Entry 5SVW (X-ray diffraction, 2.29 A resolution); this record covers chains B and A.

== Chain B (and A) ==
Name: Adagio protein 1
Source organism: Arabidopsis thaliana
Notes: fragment: LOV domain; chain A of this document is another copy of the same molecule, construct and numbering; everything in this record applies to it too
Reference sequence: Q94BT6 (ADO1_ARATH); residues 1-137 here correspond to UniProt positions 29-165 (UniProt number = residue number + 28)
Sequence (137 residues; numbered 1 to 137; the number before each row is that of its first residue):
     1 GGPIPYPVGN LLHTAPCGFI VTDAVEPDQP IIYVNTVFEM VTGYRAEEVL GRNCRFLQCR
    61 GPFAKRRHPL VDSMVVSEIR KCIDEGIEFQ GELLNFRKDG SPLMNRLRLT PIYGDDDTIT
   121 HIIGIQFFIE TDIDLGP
Not modelled in the structure: 1-3 (chain A: 1-13, 130-137)
Sequence notes: engineered mutation Ile-20 (Val48 in Q94BT6), Arg-52 (Gly80 in Q94BT6)
Covalently attached groups: flavin mononucleotide (FMN) linked to Cys-54
Residues lining bound ligands: FMN (flavin mononucleotide): Ile-20, Thr-22, Gln-29, Asn-53, Arg-55, Leu-57, Gln-58, Val-76, Ile-79, Arg-80, Ile-83, Leu-93, Asn-95, Asn-105, Leu-107, Leu-109, Ile-122, Ile-123, Gly-124, Gln-126
Swiss-Prot annotation at these positions:
  - modified residue: Cys-54 (S-4a-FMN cysteine)
Reported in the primary citation:
  - binding site for flavin mononucleotide: Cys-54
  - conformationally variable residues (side-chain flip): Ile-20, Gln-126
  - mutagenesis - G18S: increased binding to GI

== How chain B and chain A interact ==
Residue-residue contacts (47; chain B residue first):
  Tyr-6(B) with Arg-45(A), hydrogen bond (backbone-side chain); Glu-47(A), hydrogen bond
  Pro-7(B) with Arg-45(A)
  Val-8(B) with Thr-36(A); Glu-39(A); Met-40(A), hydrophobic; Arg-45(A)
  Gly-9(B) with Thr-36(A); Glu-39(A), hydrogen bond (backbone-side chain)
  Asn-10(B) with Glu-47(A), hydrogen bond
  Leu-11(B) with Tyr-33(A); Ala-46(A), hydrophobic; Glu-47(A); Leu-50(A), hydrophobic
  Thr-14(B) with Tyr-33(A)
  Ala-15(B) with Tyr-33(A), hydrophobic
  Pro-16(B) with Tyr-33(A)
  Phe-19(B) with Phe-19(A), hydrophobic; Val-21(A), hydrophobic; Ile-123(A), hydrophobic
  Tyr-33(B) with Thr-14(A); Ala-15(A)
  Glu-88(B) with Glu-88(A); Arg-108(A), salt bridge; Thr-110(A), hydrogen bond
  Gln-90(B) with Pro-111(A); Ile-112(A); Tyr-113(A), hydrogen bond (side chain-backbone)
  Arg-106(B) with Asp-115(A), salt bridge
  Arg-108(B) with Thr-110(A), hydrogen bond; Pro-111(A), hydrogen bond (side chain-backbone); Ile-112(A); Tyr-113(A)
  Thr-110(B) with Arg-108(A), hydrogen bond; Thr-110(A)
  Pro-111(B) with Gln-90(A); Arg-108(A), hydrogen bond (backbone-side chain)
  Ile-112(B) with Gln-90(A); Arg-108(A); Phe-127(A), hydrophobic
  Tyr-113(B) with Gln-90(A), hydrogen bond (backbone-side chain); Arg-106(A); Arg-108(A)
  Gly-114(B) with Arg-106(A)
  Asp-115(B) with Arg-106(A), salt bridge
  Ile-123(B) with Phe-19(A), hydrophobic
  Phe-127(B) with Ile-112(A), hydrophobic
Interface residues without a listed pair, chain B (28 interface residues in all): Leu-12, Cys-17, Val-21, His-121, Ile-125
Interface residues without a listed pair, chain A (29 interface residues in all): Pro-16, Cys-17, Ile-32, Gly-114, His-121, Ile-125

== Summary ==
28 residues of chain B face 29 of chain A across their interface; the contacts include 11 hydrogen bonds and 3
salt bridges. Polar pairs include Glu-88(B)/Arg-108(A), Arg-106(B)/Asp-115(A) and Tyr-6(B)/Arg-45(A).
Covalently linked flavin mononucleotide: at Cys-54(B). The paper reports a binding site for flavin
mononucleotide at Cys-54(B); G18S of chain B increases binding to GI.
Chain B and chain A are both Adagio protein 1 (Arabidopsis thaliana); the structure, Light-state Structure of
Arabidopsis Thaliana Zeitlupe, was determined by X-ray diffraction, deposited together with 5SVG, 5SVU and
5SVV.
